Entry 8RP2 (X-ray diffraction, 1.98 A resolution); this record covers chain AAA.

# Chain AAA
Protein: Aminodeoxychorismate synthase component 2
From: Escherichia coli
Notes: EC 2.6.1.85
UniProt: P00903 (PABA_ECOLI); residue numbers follow UniProt; this construct covers 1-187
Amino-acid sequence (189 residues; numbered -1 to 187; the number before each row is that of its first residue; numbers below 1 keep their minus sign (Gly-1 is residue -1)):
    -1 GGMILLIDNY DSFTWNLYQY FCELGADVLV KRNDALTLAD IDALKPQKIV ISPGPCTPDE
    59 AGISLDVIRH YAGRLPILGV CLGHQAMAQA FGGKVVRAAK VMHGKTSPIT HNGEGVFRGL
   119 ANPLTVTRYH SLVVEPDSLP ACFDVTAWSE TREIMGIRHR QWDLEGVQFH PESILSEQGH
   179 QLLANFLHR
Construct notes: expression tag (-1 to 0)
Swiss-Prot annotation at these positions:
  - active site: Cys79, His168, Glu170

# Summary
From UniProt: 3 active-site residues.
Chain AAA is Aminodeoxychorismate synthase component 2 (Escherichia coli); the structure, Aminodeoxychorismate
synthase complex from Escherichia coli, with EDTA added, was determined by X-ray diffraction together with
8RP0, 8RP1, 8RP6 and 8RP7 from the same study.
